Entry 1O7W (X-ray diffraction, 1.90 A resolution); this record covers chains A and B.

# Chain A
Name: Naphthalene 1,2-dioxygenase alpha subunit
From: Pseudomonas putida
Notes: EC 1.14.12.12
Reference sequence: P23094 (NDOB_PSEPU); numbering as in UniProt (aligned over 1-449)
Chain sequence (449 residues; numbered 1 to 449; the number before each row is that of its first residue):
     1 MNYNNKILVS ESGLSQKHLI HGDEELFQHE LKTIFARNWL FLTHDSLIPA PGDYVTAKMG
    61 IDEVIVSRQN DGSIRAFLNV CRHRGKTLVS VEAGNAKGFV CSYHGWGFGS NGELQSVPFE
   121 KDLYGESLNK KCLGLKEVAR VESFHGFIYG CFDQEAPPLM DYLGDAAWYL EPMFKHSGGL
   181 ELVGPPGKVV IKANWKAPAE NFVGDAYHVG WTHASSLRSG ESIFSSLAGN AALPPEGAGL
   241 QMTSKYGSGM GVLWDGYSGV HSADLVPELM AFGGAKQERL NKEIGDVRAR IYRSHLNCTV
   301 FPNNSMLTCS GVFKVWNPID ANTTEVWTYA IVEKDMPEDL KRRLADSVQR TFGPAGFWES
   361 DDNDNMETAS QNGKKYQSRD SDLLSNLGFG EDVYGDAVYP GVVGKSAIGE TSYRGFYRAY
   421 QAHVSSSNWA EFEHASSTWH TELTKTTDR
Disordered / not traced: 448-449
Bound ions: 2Fe-2S cluster Fe: Cys81, His83, Cys101, His104; Fe ion: His208, His213, Asp362
Residues lining bound ligands: 2Fe-2S cluster (FES): Cys81, His83, Arg84, Gly85, Lys86, Cys101, Tyr103, His104, Gly105, Trp106

# Chain B
Name: Naphthalene 1,2-dioxygenase beta subunit
From: Pseudomonas putida
Notes: EC 1.14.12.12
Reference sequence: P23095 (NDOC_PSEPU); residues 501-694 here correspond to UniProt positions 1-194 (UniProt number = residue number - 500)
Chain sequence (194 residues; numbered 501 to 694; the number before each row is that of its first residue):
   501 MMINIQEDKL VSAHDAEEIL RFFNCHDSAL QQEATTLLTQ EAHLLDIQAY RAWLEHCVGS
   561 EVQYQVISRE LRAASERRYK LNEAMNVYNE NFQQLKVRVE HQLDPQNWGN SPKLRFTRFI
   621 TNVQAAMDVN DKELLHIRSN VILHRARRGN QVDVFYAARE DKWKRGEGGV RKLVQRFVDY
   681 PERILQTHNL MVFL
Disordered / not traced: 501

# How chain A and chain B interact
Pairs across the interface (87; chain A residue first):
  Ser46(A) - Leu581(B)
  Leu47(A) - Tyr579(B)  hydrogen bond (backbone-side chain)
  Leu47(A) - Leu581(B)
  Asp53(A) - Tyr579(B)
  Val91(A) - Leu571(B)
  Val91(A) - Arg572(B)
  Val91(A) - Ala573(B)
  Glu92(A) - Glu570(B)
  Glu92(A) - Leu571(B)  hydrogen bond (backbone-backbone)
  Glu92(A) - Arg683(B)  salt bridge
  Ala93(A) - Glu570(B)
  Ala93(A) - Leu571(B)
  Ala93(A) - Arg572(B)
  Ala93(A) - Tyr579(B)  hydrophobic
  Gly94(A) - Glu576(B)
  Gly94(A) - Tyr579(B)
  Asn95(A) - Glu576(B)  hydrogen bond (backbone-side chain)
  Asn95(A) - Arg577(B)  hydrogen bond (backbone-side chain)
  Asn95(A) - Arg578(B)  hydrogen bond (backbone-side chain)
  Asn95(A) - Tyr579(B)
  Val183(A) - Asn582(B)
  Gly184(A) - Asn582(B)
  Pro185(A) - Glu570(B)
  Pro185(A) - Asn582(B)
  Pro185(A) - Ala584(B)
  Pro185(A) - Met585(B)
  Pro185(A) - Arg683(B)
  Pro186(A) - Met585(B)
  Pro186(A) - Arg683(B)  hydrogen bond (backbone-side chain)
  Lys188(A) - Arg683(B)
  Lys188(A) - Ile684(B)
  Lys188(A) - Leu685(B)  hydrogen bond (backbone-backbone)
  Val189(A) - Leu685(B)
  Val189(A) - His688(B)
  Val189(A) - Asn689(B)
  Val190(A) - Ile684(B)  hydrophobic
  Val190(A) - Leu685(B)  hydrogen bond (backbone-backbone)
  Val190(A) - Gln686(B)
  Val190(A) - His688(B)
  Ile191(A) - His688(B)
  Lys192(A) - His688(B)
  Trp211(A) - Gln606(B)
  Trp211(A) - Trp608(B)  hydrogen bond (backbone-side chain)
  Thr212(A) - Trp608(B)
  Ala214(A) - Gln606(B)
  Ser215(A) - His601(B)  hydrogen bond
  Ser215(A) - Asp604(B)
  Ser215(A) - Asn607(B)
  Ser216(A) - His601(B)  hydrogen bond
  Arg218(A) - Asp604(B)  salt bridge
  Arg218(A) - Gln606(B)  hydrogen bond
  Ser219(A) - Val597(B)
  Ser219(A) - Glu600(B)
  Ser219(A) - His601(B)  hydrogen bond (side chain-backbone)
  Gly229(A) - Gln606(B)
  Asp264(A) - Gln594(B)  hydrogen bond
  Glu325(A) - Ile684(B)
  Asp346(A) - Asn586(B)  hydrogen bond
  Asp346(A) - Asn589(B)  hydrogen bond
  Gln349(A) - Met585(B)
  Gln349(A) - Asn586(B)
  Arg350(A) - Asn589(B)  hydrogen bond (side chain-backbone)
  Arg350(A) - Glu590(B)  salt bridge
  Arg350(A) - Gln594(B)
  Arg350(A) - Arg598(B)  hydrogen bond (backbone-side chain)
  Pro354(A) - Met585(B)
  Pro354(A) - Leu685(B)  hydrophobic
  Pro354(A) - Asn689(B)
  Pro354(A) - Leu690(B)  hydrogen bond (backbone-backbone)
  Ala355(A) - Val587(B)  hydrophobic
  Ala355(A) - Tyr588(B)
  Ala355(A) - Arg598(B)  hydrogen bond (backbone-side chain)
  Ala355(A) - Leu690(B)
  Ala355(A) - Met691(B)
  Gly356(A) - Met691(B)
  Phe357(A) - Val597(B)  hydrophobic
  Phe357(A) - His601(B)
  Phe357(A) - Met691(B)  hydrophobic
  Ser360(A) - His601(B)
  Ser360(A) - Met691(B)
  Asp361(A) - His601(B)  salt bridge
  Asn363(A) - His688(B)
  Asn363(A) - Asn689(B)  hydrogen bond
  Asp364(A) - Gly609(B)
  Asp364(A) - Arg647(B)  salt bridge
  Asp364(A) - Arg648(B)  salt bridge
  Glu367(A) - His688(B)  salt bridge
Interface residues without a listed pair, chain A (44 interface residues in all): Pro49, Val55, Ala96, Gly187, Gly220
Interface residues without a listed pair, chain B (39 interface residues in all): Ser568, Glu583

# In short
Chain A and chain B form an interface of 44 and 39 residues respectively, with 21 hydrogen bonds and 7 salt
bridges. Polar pairs include Glu92(A)-Arg683(B), Arg218(A)-Asp604(B) and Arg350(A)-Glu590(B). Chain A binds
2Fe-2S cluster. Cys81(A), His83(A), Cys101(A) and His104(A) coordinate a 2Fe-2S cluster Fe ion.
Chain A is Naphthalene 1,2-dioxygenase alpha subunit and chain B is Naphthalene 1,2-dioxygenase beta subunit,
both from Pseudomonas putida; the structure, Naphthalene 1,2-dioxygenase, fully reduced form, was determined
by X-ray diffraction together with 1O7G, 1O7H, 1O7M, 1O7N and 1O7P from the same study.
